PDB entry 4Y82 | X-ray diffraction, 2.80 A resolution | chains V and W of the 34 polymer chains in the assembly

[Chain V]
Molecule: Proteasome subunit beta type-2
Source organism: Saccharomyces cerevisiae (strain ATCC 204508 / S288c)
Notes: EC 3.4.25.1
Reference sequence: P25043 (PSB2_YEAST); residues 1-232 here correspond to UniProt positions 30-261 (UniProt number = residue number + 29)
Sequence (232 residues; numbered 1 to 232; the number before each row is that of its first residue):
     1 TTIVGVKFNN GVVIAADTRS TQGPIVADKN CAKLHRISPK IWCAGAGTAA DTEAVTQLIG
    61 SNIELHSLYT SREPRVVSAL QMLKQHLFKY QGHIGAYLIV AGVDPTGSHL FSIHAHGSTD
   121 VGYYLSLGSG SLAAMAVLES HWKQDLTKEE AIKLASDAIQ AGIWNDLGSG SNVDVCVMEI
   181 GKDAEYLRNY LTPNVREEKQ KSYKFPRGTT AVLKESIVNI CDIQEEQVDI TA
Unresolved in the structure: 223-232
Ion coordination: Mg2+: Ile-163, Asp-166, Ser-169 (shared with 1 residue of chain L)

[Chain W]
Molecule: Proteasome subunit beta type-3
Source organism: Saccharomyces cerevisiae (strain ATCC 204508 / S288c)
Notes: EC 3.4.25.1
Reference sequence: P25451 (PSB3_YEAST); residues 0-204 here correspond to UniProt positions 1-205 (UniProt number = residue number + 1)
Sequence (205 residues; row label = number of the first residue in the row; numbering starts at 0):
     0 MSDPSSINGG IVVAMTGKDC VAIACDLRLG SQSLGVSNKF EKIFHYGHVF LGITGLATDV
    60 TTLNEMFRYK TNLYKLKEER AIEPETFTQL VSSSLYERRF GPYFVGPVVA GINSKSGKPF
   120 IAGFDLIGCI DEAKDFIVSG TASDQLFGMC ESLYEPNLEP EDLFETISQA LLNAADRDAL
   180 SGWGAVVYII KKDEVVKRYL KMRQD
Unresolved in the structure: 0
Ion coordination: Mg2+: Asp-204 (shared with 3 residues of chain K)

[Chain V / chain W interface]
Contacting residue pairs (57; chain V residue first):
  Gln-22(V) with Phe-146(W)
  Ile-25(V) with Asp-143(W); Phe-146(W), hydrophobic
  Val-26(V) with Phe-146(W)
  Ala-27(V) with Asp-130(W); Phe-146(W), hydrophobic
  Asp-28(V) with Asp-130(W); Glu-131(W)
  Lys-29(V) with Glu-150(W), salt bridge
  Ala-49(V) with Cys-128(W), hydrophobic
  Ala-50(V) with Tyr-95(W); Cys-128(W)
  Asp-51(V) with Tyr-95(W), hydrogen bond; Arg-98(W), salt bridge
  Ala-54(V) with Tyr-95(W)
  Tyr-90(V) with Phe-99(W), hydrophobic
  His-93(V) with Arg-98(W), hydrogen bond (backbone-side chain); Phe-99(W)
  Ile-94(V) with Phe-99(W), hydrophobic
  Arg-196(V) with Glu-150(W), salt bridge
  Lys-199(V) with Glu-150(W); Ser-151(W); Tyr-153(W), hydrogen bond (side chain-backbone)
  Ser-202(V) with Glu-154(W), hydrogen bond
  Tyr-203(V) with Ser-151(W); Leu-152(W), hydrophobic
  Lys-204(V) with Glu-154(W); Asp-161(W)
  Phe-205(V) with Gln-168(W)
  Arg-207(V) with Glu-160(W); Asp-161(W), salt bridge
  Gly-208(V) with Glu-164(W), hydrogen bond (backbone-side chain)
  Thr-209(V) with Glu-164(W)
  Thr-210(V) with Glu-164(W), hydrogen bond; Ser-167(W); Gln-168(W), hydrogen bond; Leu-199(W)
  Ala-211(V) with Leu-199(W); Lys-200(W), hydrogen bond (backbone-backbone)
  Val-212(V) with Phe-163(W), hydrophobic; Tyr-198(W)
  Leu-213(V) with Tyr-198(W), hydrogen bond (backbone-backbone); Leu-199(W); Lys-200(W)
  Lys-214(V) with Arg-197(W); Tyr-198(W), hydrogen bond (backbone-backbone)
  Glu-215(V) with Lys-196(W); Arg-197(W), salt bridge
  Ser-216(V) with Val-195(W); Lys-196(W), hydrogen bond (backbone-backbone)
  Ile-217(V) with Val-194(W)
  Val-218(V) with Val-194(W), hydrogen bond (backbone-backbone); Lys-196(W)
  Asn-219(V) with His-44(W)
  Ile-220(V) with Gly-46(W); Val-194(W), hydrophobic
  Asp-222(V) with Lys-74(W), salt bridge
Interface residues without a listed pair, chain V (36 interface residues in all): Thr-48, Pro-206
Interface residues without a listed pair, chain W (37 interface residues in all): Phe-49, Asp-124, Ile-126, Gly-127, Glu-158, Leu-171, Tyr-187, Glu-193

[Summary]
36 residues of chain V and 37 residues of chain W are in contact; the contacts include 12 hydrogen bonds and 6
salt bridges. Among the polar pairs are Lys-29(V)/Glu-150(W), Asp-51(V)/Arg-98(W) and Arg-196(V)/Glu-150(W).
Ile-163(V), Asp-166(V) and Ser-169(V) coordinate Mg2+.
Here chain V is Proteasome subunit beta type-2 and chain W is Proteasome subunit beta type-3, both from
Saccharomyces cerevisiae (strain ATCC 204508 / S288c). Entry 4Y82 (Yeast 20S proteasome in complex with
Ac-LAY-ep) was determined by X-ray diffraction (same publication as 4Y69, 4Y6A, 4Y6V, 4Y6Z, 4Y70, 4Y74 and 34
further entries).
